3OEX - chains A and B; structure by X-ray diffraction, 1.90 A resolution.

# Chain A (and B)
Protein: 3-dehydroquinate dehydratase
Source organism: Salmonella enterica subsp. enterica serovar Typhimurium
Notes: EC 4.2.1.10; chain B of this document is another copy of the same molecule, construct and numbering; everything in this record applies to it too
Reference sequence: P58687 (AROD_SALTY); residues 1-252 here = UniProt positions 1-252
Chain sequence (255 residues; numbered -2 to 252; the number before each row is that of its first residue; numbers below 1 keep their minus sign (Ser-2 is residue -2)):
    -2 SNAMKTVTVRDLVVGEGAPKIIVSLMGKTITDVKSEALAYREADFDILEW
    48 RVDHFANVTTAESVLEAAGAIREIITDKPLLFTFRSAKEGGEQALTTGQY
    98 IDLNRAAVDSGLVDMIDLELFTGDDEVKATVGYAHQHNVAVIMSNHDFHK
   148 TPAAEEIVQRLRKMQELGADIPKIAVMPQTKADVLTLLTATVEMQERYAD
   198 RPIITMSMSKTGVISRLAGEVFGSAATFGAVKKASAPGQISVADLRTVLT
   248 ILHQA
Not modelled in the structure: -2 to 1 (chain B: -2 to -1)
Differences from the reference sequence: expression tag (-2 to 0)
Swiss-Prot annotation at these positions:
  - active site: His143 (Proton donor/acceptor), Lys170 (Schiff-base intermediate with substrate)
  - binding site (3-dehydroquinate): Ser21, Glu46 to Arg48, Arg82, Arg213, Ser232, Gln236
  - mutagenesis: Glu86 (E86A: Very strong reduction of the catalytic efficiency and almost the same affinity for 3-dehydroquinate ...), Lys170 (K170M: Abolishes enzyme activity and 1.5-fold reduction of the affinity for 3-dehydroquinate), Ser232 (S232A: Reduces enzyme activity 50-fold), Gln236 (Q236A: Nearly abolishes enzyme activity)
Reported in the primary citation:
  - conformationally variable residues (side-chain flip): Arg213
  - binding site for chloride ion: Arg213
  - mutagenesis - S232A (50-fold), Q236A (1000-fold): decreased catalytic activity
  - catalytic residues: Lys170 (citing earlier work)

# How chain A and chain B interact
Residue-residue contacts (38; chain A residue first):
  Lys178(A) - Val189(B)
  Lys178(A) - Glu193(B)
  Lys178(A) - Val218(B)  hydrogen bond (side chain-backbone)
  Lys178(A) - Phe219(B)
  Val181(A) - Phe219(B)  hydrophobic
  Leu182(A) - Leu185(B)
  Leu182(A) - Thr186(B)
  Leu182(A) - Phe219(B)  hydrophobic
  Leu185(A) - Leu182(B)
  Thr186(A) - Leu182(B)
  Glu193(A) - Lys178(B)
  Lys207(A) - Ala252(B)  hydrogen bond (side chain-backbone)
  Thr208(A) - Val218(B)
  Val210(A) - Leu249(B)  hydrophobic
  Ile211(A) - Ile211(B)  hydrophobic
  Ile211(A) - Phe219(B)  hydrophobic
  Leu214(A) - Leu249(B)  hydrophobic
  Ala215(A) - Ile211(B)  hydrophobic
  Val218(A) - Lys178(B)  hydrogen bond (backbone-side chain)
  Val218(A) - Thr208(B)
  Phe219(A) - Lys178(B)
  Phe219(A) - Val181(B)  hydrophobic
  Phe219(A) - Leu182(B)  hydrophobic
  Phe219(A) - Ile211(B)  hydrophobic
  Ile237(A) - Ile248(B)  hydrophobic
  Ile237(A) - Ala252(B)  hydrophobic
  Asp241(A) - Ile248(B)
  Thr244(A) - Thr244(B)
  Val245(A) - Ile248(B)  hydrophobic
  Ile248(A) - Ile237(B)  hydrophobic
  Ile248(A) - Asp241(B)
  Ile248(A) - Val245(B)  hydrophobic
  Leu249(A) - Lys207(B)
  Leu249(A) - Val210(B)  hydrophobic
  Leu249(A) - Leu214(B)  hydrophobic
  His250(A) - Lys207(B)  hydrogen bond (backbone-side chain)
  Ala252(A) - Lys207(B)  hydrogen bond (backbone-side chain)
  Ala252(A) - Ile237(B)  hydrophobic
Also at the interface, not in a pair above, chain A (25 interface residues in all): Val189, Glu217, Gln251
Also at the interface, not in a pair above, chain B (23 interface residues in all): Gln192, Ala215

# In short
25 residues of chain A and 23 residues of chain B are in contact, with 5 hydrogen bonds. Among the polar pairs
are Lys178(A)-Val218(B), Lys207(A)-Ala252(B) and His250(A)-Lys207(B). From the paper: the catalytic residue
Lys170(A); S232A and Q236A of chain A reduce catalytic activity.
Chain A and chain B are both 3-dehydroquinate dehydratase (Salmonella enterica subsp. enterica serovar
Typhimurium); the structure, Crystal Structure of Type I 3-Dehydroquinate Dehydratase (aroD) from Salmonella
typhimurium with close loop conformation, was determined by X-ray diffraction (same publication as 3O1N and
3L2I).
